Entry 2I30 (X-ray diffraction, 2.90 A resolution); this record covers chain A.

== Chain A ==
Protein: Serum albumin
Source organism: Homo sapiens
Reference sequence: P02768 (ALBU_HUMAN); residues 1-585 here correspond to UniProt positions 25-609 (UniProt number = residue number + 24)
Sequence (585 residues; each row starts with the number of its first residue):
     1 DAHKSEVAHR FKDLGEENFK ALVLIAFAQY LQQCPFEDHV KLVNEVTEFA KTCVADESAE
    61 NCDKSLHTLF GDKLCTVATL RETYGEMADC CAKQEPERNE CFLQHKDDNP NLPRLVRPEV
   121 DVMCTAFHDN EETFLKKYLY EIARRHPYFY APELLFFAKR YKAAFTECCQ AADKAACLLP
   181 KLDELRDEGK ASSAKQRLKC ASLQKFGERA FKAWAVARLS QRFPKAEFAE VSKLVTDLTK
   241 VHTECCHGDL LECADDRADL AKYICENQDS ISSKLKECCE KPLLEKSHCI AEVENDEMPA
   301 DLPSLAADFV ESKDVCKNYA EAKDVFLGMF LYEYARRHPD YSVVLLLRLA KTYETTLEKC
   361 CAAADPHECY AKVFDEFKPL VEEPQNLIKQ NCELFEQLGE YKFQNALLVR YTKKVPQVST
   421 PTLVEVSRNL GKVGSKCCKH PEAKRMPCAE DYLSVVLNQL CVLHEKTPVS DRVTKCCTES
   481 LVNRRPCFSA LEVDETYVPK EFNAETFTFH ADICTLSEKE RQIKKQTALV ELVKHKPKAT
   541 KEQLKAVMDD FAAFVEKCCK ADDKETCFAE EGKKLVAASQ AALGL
Disordered / not traced: 1-2, 585
Cystine bridges: Cys-53/Cys-62, Cys-75/Cys-91, Cys-90/Cys-101, Cys-124/Cys-169, Cys-168/Cys-177, Cys-200/Cys-246, Cys-245/Cys-253, Cys-265/Cys-279, Cys-278/Cys-289, Cys-316/Cys-361, Cys-360/Cys-369, Cys-392/Cys-438, Cys-437/Cys-448, Cys-461/Cys-477, Cys-476/Cys-487, Cys-514/Cys-559, Cys-558/Cys-567
Residues lining bound ligands:
  - 2-hydroxybenzoic acid (SAL), molecule 1: Ile-142, His-146, Phe-149, Leu-154, Phe-157, Tyr-161, Arg-186, Gly-189, Lys-190, Ser-193
  - 2-hydroxybenzoic acid (SAL), molecule 2: Leu-219, Phe-223, Arg-257, Leu-260, Ile-264, Ile-290, Ala-291
Swiss-Prot annotation at these positions:
  - binding site (Cu cation): His-3
  - binding site (Ca(2+)): Glu-6, Asp-13, Glu-244, Asp-249, Glu-252, Asp-255, Asp-259
  - binding site (Zn(2+)): His-67, His-247, Asp-249
  - binding site ((4Z,15Z)-bilirubin IXalpha): Lys-240
  - site: Lys-4 (Not glycated), Lys-20 (Not glycated), Lys-41 (Not glycated), Lys-64 (Not glycated), Lys-73 (Not glycated), Lys-93 (Not glycated), Lys-106 (Not glycated), Lys-136 (Not glycated), Lys-159 (Not glycated), Lys-174 (Not glycated), Lys-181 (Not glycated), Lys-190 (Not glycated), Lys-195 (Not glycated), Lys-199 (Aspirin-acetylated lysine), Lys-205 (Not glycated), Lys-212 (Not glycated), Lys-240 (Not glycated), Lys-262 (Not glycated), Lys-274 (Not glycated), Lys-286 (Not glycated) and 18 more in UniProt
  - modified residue: Ser-5 (Phosphoserine), Ser-58 (Phosphoserine), Ser-65 (Phosphoserine), Thr-83 (Phosphothreonine), Lys-205 (N6-succinyllysine), Ser-273 (Phosphoserine), Ser-419 (Phosphoserine), Thr-420 (Phosphothreonine), Thr-422 (Phosphothreonine), Lys-436 (N6-succinyllysine), Ser-489 (Phosphoserine), Lys-519 (N6-succinyllysine), Lys-534 (N6-methyllysine), Lys-564 (N6-succinyllysine)
  - glycosylation: Lys-12 (N-linked (Glc) (glycation) lysine), Lys-51 (N-linked (Glc) (glycation) lysine), Lys-137 (N-linked (Glc) (glycation) lysine), Lys-162 (N-linked (Glc) (glycation) lysine), Lys-199 (N-linked (Glc) (glycation) lysine), Lys-225 (N-linked (Glc) (glycation) lysine), Lys-233 (N-linked (Glc) (glycation) lysine), Lys-276 (N-linked (Glc) (glycation) lysine), Lys-281 (N-linked (Glc) (glycation) lysine), Lys-313 (N-linked (Glc) (glycation) lysine), Lys-317 (N-linked (Glc) (glycation) lysine), Asn-318 (N-linked (GlcNAc...) asparagine), Lys-323 (N-linked (Glc) (glycation) lysine), Lys-351 (N-linked (Glc) (glycation) lysine), Lys-378 (N-linked (Glc) (glycation) lysine), Lys-413 (N-linked (Glc) (glycation) lysine), Lys-439 (N-linked (Glc) (glycation) lysine), Lys-444 (N-linked (Glc) (glycation) lysine), Asp-494 (N-linked (GlcNAc...) asparagine), Lys-525 (N-linked (Glc) (glycation) lysine) and 4 more in UniProt

== In short ==
Ligands of chain A: 2-hydroxybenzoic acid. UniProt lists Cu cation-binding residue His-3, 7 Ca2+-binding
residues, 3 Zn2+-binding residues and (4Z,15Z)-bilirubin IXalpha-binding residue Lys-240.
Chain A is Serum albumin (Homo sapiens); the structure, Human serum albumin complexed with myristate and
salicylic acid, was determined by X-ray diffraction, deposited together with 2I2Z.
